8R7F - chains D and A of the 4 polymer chains in the assembly; structure by X-ray diffraction, 1.98 A resolution.

Chain D:
Molecule: 16-nt DNA strand
Sequence (16 nucleotides; numbered 1 to 16; the number before each row is that of its first residue):
     1 CTAATTGCCC GTTTAG

Chain A:
Molecule: BarH-like 2 homeobox protein
Source organism: Homo sapiens
UniProt: Q9NY43 (BARH2_HUMAN); residues 232-294 here = UniProt positions 232-294
Chain sequence (64 residues; each row starts with the number of its first residue):
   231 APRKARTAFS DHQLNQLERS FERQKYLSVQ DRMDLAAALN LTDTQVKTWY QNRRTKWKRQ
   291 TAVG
Construct notes: expression tag (231)
UniProt features mapped onto this chain:
  - DNA-binding region: Pro232 to Thr291 (Homeobox)

Chain D / chain A interface:
Residue-residue contacts (17):
  DC8(D) - Val259(A)  phosphate contact
  DC8(D) - Arg262(A)  salt bridge to the phosphate
  DC8(D) - Lys277(A)  phosphate contact
  DC9(D) - Tyr256(A)  phosphate contact
  DC9(D) - Lys277(A)  phosphate contact
  DC9(D) - Gln281(A)  sugar contact
  DC9(D) - Arg284(A)  salt bridge to the phosphate
  DC10(D) - Tyr256(A)  hydrogen bond to the phosphate
  DC10(D) - Gln281(A)  hydrogen bond to the phosphate
  DC10(D) - Arg284(A)  salt bridge to the phosphate
  DC10(D) - Lys288(A)  salt bridge to the phosphate
  DG11(D) - Lys288(A)  salt bridge to the phosphate
  DT12(D) - Thr285(A)  base contact
  DT14(D) - Arg233(A)  hydrogen bond to the base
  DA15(D) - Arg233(A)  sugar contact
  DA15(D) - Arg236(A)  base contact
  DG16(D) - Arg236(A)  hydrogen bond to the base
Also at the interface, not in a pair above, chain A (11 interface residues in all): Leu257

In short:
Chain D and chain A form an interface of 8 and 11 residues respectively; the contacts include 4 hydrogen bonds
and 5 salt bridges. Polar contacts include DT14(D)-Arg233(A), DG16(D)-Arg236(A) and DC10(D)-Tyr256(A). From
UniProt: a DNA-binding region on chain A.
Chain D is a 16-nt DNA strand and chain A is BarH-like 2 homeobox protein (Homo sapiens); the structure,
Transcription factor BARHL2 homodimer with spacing two bp, was determined by X-ray diffraction together with
8R7Z from the same study.
